6TM2 - chains A and C of the 6 polymer chains in the assembly; structure by electron microscopy, 2.95 A resolution.

== Chain A ==
Name: Mucin-2
Source organism: Homo sapiens
Reference sequence: Q02817 (MUC2_HUMAN); numbering as in UniProt (aligned over 21-749)
Chain sequence (729 residues; each row starts with the number of its first residue):
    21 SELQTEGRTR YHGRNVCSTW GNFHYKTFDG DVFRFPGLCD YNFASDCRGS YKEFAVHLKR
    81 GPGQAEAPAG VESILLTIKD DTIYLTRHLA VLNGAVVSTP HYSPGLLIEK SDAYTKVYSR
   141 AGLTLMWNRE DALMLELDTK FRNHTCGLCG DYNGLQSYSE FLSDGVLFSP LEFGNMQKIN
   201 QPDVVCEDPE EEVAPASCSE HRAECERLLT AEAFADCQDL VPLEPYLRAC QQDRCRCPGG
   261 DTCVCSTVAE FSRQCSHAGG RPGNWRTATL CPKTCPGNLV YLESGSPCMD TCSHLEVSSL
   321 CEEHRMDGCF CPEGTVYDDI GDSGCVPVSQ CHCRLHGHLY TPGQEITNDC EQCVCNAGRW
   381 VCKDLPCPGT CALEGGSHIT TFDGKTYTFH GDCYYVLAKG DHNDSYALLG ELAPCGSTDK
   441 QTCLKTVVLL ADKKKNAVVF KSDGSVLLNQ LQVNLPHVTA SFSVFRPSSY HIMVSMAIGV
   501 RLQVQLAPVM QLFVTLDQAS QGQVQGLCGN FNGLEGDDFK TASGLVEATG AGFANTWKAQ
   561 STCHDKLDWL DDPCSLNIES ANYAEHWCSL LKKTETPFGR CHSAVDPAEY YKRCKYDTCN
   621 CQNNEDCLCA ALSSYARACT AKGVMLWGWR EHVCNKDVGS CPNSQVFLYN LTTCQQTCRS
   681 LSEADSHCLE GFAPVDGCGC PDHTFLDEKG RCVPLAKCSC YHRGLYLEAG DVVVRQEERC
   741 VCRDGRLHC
Disordered / not traced: 21-34, 722-723, 734-738
Swiss-Prot annotation at these positions:
  - binding site (Ca(2+)): D49, D171, N173, L175, E180, D403, N530, N532, L534, D537, D538
  - binding site (Cu(+)): M146, M154, M326
  - binding site (Cu(2+)): E156, H277, H324
  - modified residue: S21 (Phosphoserine)
  - glycosylation (N-linked (GlcNAc...) asparagine): N163, N423, N670
  - mutagenesis: H32 (H32A: Decreased binding to Cu(2+)), M146 (M146L: Decreased binding to Cu(1+) without affecting binding to Cu(2+). Abolished binding to Cu(1+); when associated with L-154 and V-326), M154 (M154L: Decreased binding to Cu(1+) without affecting binding to Cu(2+). Abolished binding to Cu(1+); when associated with L-146 and V-326), H277 (H277A: Decreased binding to Cu(2+)), E322 (E322A: Decreased binding to Cu(2+)), M326 (M326V: Decreased binding to Cu(1+) without affecting binding to Cu(2+). Abolished binding to Cu(1+); when associated with L-146 and L-154)
Disulfide bonds: C37-C169, C59-C206, C67-C166, C218-C255, C225-C250, C237-C275, C257-C263, C265-C291, C295-C329, C308-C321, C312-C351, C331-C345, C353-C375, C370-C387, C373-C382, C391-C528, C413-C563, C435-C443, C574-C619, C588-C614, C601-C639, C621-C627, C629-C654, C661-C698, C674-C688, C678-C718, C700-C712, C720-C742, C740-C749
Covalent attachments: N-acetylglucosamine (NAG) linked to N163, N670
Bound ions: Ca2+ site 1: D171, N173, L175, E180; Ca2+ site 2: N530, N532, L534, D537, D538

== Chain C ==
Name: Mucin-2
Source organism: Homo sapiens
Reference sequence: Q02817 (MUC2_HUMAN); residues 750-1197 here = UniProt positions 750-1197
Chain sequence (448 residues; numbered 750 to 1197; the number before each row is that of its first residue):
   750 RQIRLIGQSC TAPKIHMDCS NLTALATSKP RALSCQTLAA GYYHTECVSG CVCPDGLMDD
   810 GRGGCVVEKE CPCVHNNDLY SSGAKIKVDC NTCTCKRGRW VCTQAVCHGT CSIYGSGHYI
   870 TFDGKYYDFD GHCSYVAVQD YCGQNSSLGS FSIITENVPC GTTGVTCSKA IKIFMGRTEL
   930 KLEDKHRVVI QRDEGHHVAY TTREVGQYLV VESSTGIIVI WDKRTTVFIK LAPSYKGTVC
   990 GLCGNFDHRS NNDFTTRDHM VVSSELDFGN SWKEAPTCPD VSTNPEPCSL NPHRRSWAEK
  1050 QCSILKSSVF SICHSKVDPK PFYEACVHDS CSCDTGGDCE CFCSAVASYA QECTKEGACV
  1110 FWRTPDLCPI FCDYYNPPHE CEWHYEPCGN RSFETCRTIN GIHSNISVSY LEGCYPRCPK
  1170 DRPIYEEDLK KCVTADKCGC YVEDTHYP
Disordered / not traced: 750-779, 794-800, 893-896
Swiss-Prot annotation at these positions:
  - binding site (Ca(2+)): D872, N994, D996, R998, N1001, D1002
  - glycosylation (N-linked (GlcNAc...) asparagine): N770, N894, N1139, N1154
  - mutagenesis: C1088 (C1088A: Does not abolish homodimerization. Does not abolish ability to form filaments; when associated with A-1130), C1130 (C1130A: Impaired formation of intermolecular disulfide bonds; inducing a mixture of monomers and homodimers. Does not abolish ability to form filaments; when associated with A-1088)
Disulfide bonds: C784-C820, C802-C814, C822-C844, C839-C856, C842-C851, C860-C992, C882-C1027, C891-C989, C909-C916, C1037-C1080, C1051-C1075, C1062-C1102, C1082-C1090, C1092-C1117, C1108-C1137, C1121-C1163, C1145-C1187, C1167-C1181
Covalent attachments: N-acetylglucosamine (NAG) linked to N1154
Bound ions: Ca2+: D872, N994, D996, R998, N1001, D1002
Reported in the primary citation:
  - self-association interface (contacts with another copy of this molecule); pairs are residue here / residue on that copy: D1087-D1087, C1088-C1088, C1130-C1130 (disulfide), H1128, H1133, R1166
  - mutagenesis - C1088A, C1088A/C1130A, C1130A: unchanged expression
  - conformationally variable residues (order/disorder transition): H1128

== Chain A / chain C interface ==
Pairs across the interface (74; chain A residue first):
  T119(A) - T1026(C)  hydrogen bond (backbone-side chain)
  P120(A) - A1024(C)  hydrophobic
  P120(A) - T1026(C)
  Y122(A) - S883(C)
  Y122(A) - E905(C)
  Y122(A) - A1024(C)
  P124(A) - K918(C)
  P124(A) - E932(C)
  P124(A) - D933(C)
  R140(A) - D933(C)  salt bridge
  S313(A) - R1006(C)
  H314(A) - R1006(C)
  H314(A) - K1022(C)  hydrogen bond (side chain-backbone)
  H314(A) - E1023(C)  salt bridge
  E316(A) - Y890(C)
  E316(A) - L897(C)
  L320(A) - S901(C)
  E322(A) - K921(C)  salt bridge
  E322(A) - E928(C)
  R354(A) - D1007(C)
  N368(A) - M1009(C)
  D369(A) - S1012(C)
  E371(A) - M1009(C)
  E371(A) - V1010(C)
  C373(A) - M1009(C)  hydrophobic
  G378(A) - D1007(C)
  R379(A) - D1007(C)
  R379(A) - H1008(C)
  W380(A) - D1007(C)  hydrogen bond (backbone-backbone)
  W380(A) - H1008(C)
  C382(A) - H1008(C)
  C382(A) - M1009(C)  hydrophobic
  V416(A) - Y792(C)  hydrophobic
  A427(A) - Y792(C)
  L429(A) - Y792(C)  hydrophobic
  L450(A) - Y792(C)  hydrophobic
  K454(A) - Y792(C)
  G533(A) - S999(C)
  G533(A) - N1000(C)  hydrogen bond (backbone-backbone)
  L534(A) - D872(C)
  L534(A) - H997(C)
  L534(A) - S999(C)
  E535(A) - S999(C)
  A542(A) - A788(C)  hydrophobic
  S543(A) - G847(C)
  S543(A) - W849(C)  hydrogen bond (backbone-backbone)
  L545(A) - H824(C)
  L545(A) - I835(C)  hydrophobic
  L545(A) - C842(C)  hydrophobic
  L545(A) - W849(C)  hydrophobic
  L545(A) - C851(C)  hydrophobic
  V546(A) - H824(C)
  E547(A) - H824(C)  salt bridge
  E547(A) - N825(C)  hydrogen bond (side chain-backbone)
  A548(A) - N825(C)  hydrogen bond (backbone-side chain)
  A548(A) - S1064(C)
  A548(A) - K1065(C)
  T549(A) - H1063(C)
  N555(A) - Q785(C)  hydrogen bond (backbone-side chain)
  T556(A) - Q785(C)
  W557(A) - A788(C)
  K558(A) - Q785(C)
  K558(A) - T786(C)
  K558(A) - A789(C)
  A559(A) - Y792(C)  hydrophobic
  Q560(A) - H793(C)
  S561(A) - A781(C)  hydrogen bond (side chain-backbone)
  S561(A) - S783(C)
  D565(A) - Q785(C)
  L570(A) - K1055(C)
  L570(A) - H1063(C)
  L570(A) - P1068(C)  hydrophobic
  L570(A) - K1069(C)
  K592(A) - E1035(C)  salt bridge
Also at the interface, not in a pair above, chain A (57 interface residues in all): S118, H121, S123, G125, S319, D339, L355, Y414, K419, G544, L567, W569, K612
Also at the interface, not in a pair above, chain C (63 interface residues in all): V823, N826, V837, R848, H881, C882, C891, I903, V907, F923, R998, P1025, C1027, P1028, V1066, D1067, E1073

== Summary ==
The interface between chain A and chain C involves 57 residues on one side and 63 on the other, with 9
hydrogen bonds and 5 salt bridges. Among the polar pairs are R140(A)-D933(C), H314(A)-E1023(C) and
E322(A)-K921(C). The paper reports that C1088A, C1088A/C1130A and C1130A of chain C leave expression
unchanged; conformational variability at H1128(C).
Chain A is Mucin-2 and chain C is Mucin-2, both from Homo sapiens; the structure, Human MUC2 AAs 21-1397, was
determined by electron microscopy, deposited together with 7A5O and 6TM6.
